6OES - chains A and J of the 10 polymer chains in the assembly; structure by electron microscopy, 3.06 A resolution.

Chain A:
Molecule: V(D)J recombination-activating protein 1
Source organism: Mus musculus
Notes: EC 3.1.-.-, 2.3.2.27
UniProt: P15919 (RAG1_MOUSE); residues 1-1040 here = UniProt positions 1-1040
Amino-acid sequence (1040 residues; numbered 1 to 1040; the number before each row is that of its first residue):
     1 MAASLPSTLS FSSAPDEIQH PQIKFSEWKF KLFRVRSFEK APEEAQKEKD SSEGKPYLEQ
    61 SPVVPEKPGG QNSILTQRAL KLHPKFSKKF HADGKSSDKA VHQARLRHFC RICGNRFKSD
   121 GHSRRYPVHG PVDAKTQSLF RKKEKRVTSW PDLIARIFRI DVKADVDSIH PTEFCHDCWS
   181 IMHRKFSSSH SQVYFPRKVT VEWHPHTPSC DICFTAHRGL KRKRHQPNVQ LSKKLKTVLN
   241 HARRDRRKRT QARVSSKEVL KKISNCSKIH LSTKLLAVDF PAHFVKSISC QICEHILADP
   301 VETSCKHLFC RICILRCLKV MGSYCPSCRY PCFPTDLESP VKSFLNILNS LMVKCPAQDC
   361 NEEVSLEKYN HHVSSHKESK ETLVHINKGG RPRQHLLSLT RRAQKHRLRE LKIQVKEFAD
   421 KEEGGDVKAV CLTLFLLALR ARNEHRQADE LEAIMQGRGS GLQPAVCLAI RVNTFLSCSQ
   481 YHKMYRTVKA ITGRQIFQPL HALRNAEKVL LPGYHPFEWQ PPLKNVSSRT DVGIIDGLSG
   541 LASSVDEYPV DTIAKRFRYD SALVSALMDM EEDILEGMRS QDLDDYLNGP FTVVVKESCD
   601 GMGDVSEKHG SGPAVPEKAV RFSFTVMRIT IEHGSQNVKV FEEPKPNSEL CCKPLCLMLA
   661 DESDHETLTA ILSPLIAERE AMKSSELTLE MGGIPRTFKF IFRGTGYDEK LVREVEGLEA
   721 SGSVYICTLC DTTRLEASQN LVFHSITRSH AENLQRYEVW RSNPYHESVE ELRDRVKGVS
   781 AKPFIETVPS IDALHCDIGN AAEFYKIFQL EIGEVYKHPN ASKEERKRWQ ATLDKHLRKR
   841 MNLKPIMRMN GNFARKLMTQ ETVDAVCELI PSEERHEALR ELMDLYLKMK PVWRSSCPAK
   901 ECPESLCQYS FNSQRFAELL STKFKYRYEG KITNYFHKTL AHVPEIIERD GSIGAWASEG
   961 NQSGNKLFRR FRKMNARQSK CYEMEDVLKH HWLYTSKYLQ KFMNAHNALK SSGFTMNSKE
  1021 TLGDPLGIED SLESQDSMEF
Disordered / not traced: 1-460, 1009-1040
Sequence notes: engineered mutation Gln962 (Glu in P15919)
UniProt features mapped onto this chain:
  - zinc finger: Cys290 to Arg329 (RING-type), Leu351 to Lys380 (RAG1-type)
  - DNA-binding region: Gly389 to Gln456 (NBD)
  - binding site (Zn(2+)): Cys266, His270, Cys290, Cys293, His295, Cys305, His307, Cys310, Cys313, Cys325, Cys328, Cys355, Cys360, His372, His376
  - binding site (a divalent metal cation): Asp600, Asp708
  - site: Trp893 (Essential for DNA hairpin formation, participates in base-stacking interactions near the cleavage site)
  - cross-link: Lys233 (Glycyl lysine isopeptide (Lys-Gly) (interchain with G-Cter in ubiquitin))
  - mutagenesis: Lys233 (K233M: Abolishes autoubiquitination), His307 (H307A: Displays lower E3 ligase activity and affects the joining step of V(D)J recombination), Cys325 (C325G: Loss of E3 ligase activity and affects the joining step of V(D)J recombination), Arg391 (R391A: Defects in converting nicked products to hairpins; R391L: Impairs DNA-binding and hairpin formation while maintaining some nicking activity), Arg393 (R393A: Impairs DNA-binding and hairpin formation while maintaining some nicking activity), Arg401 (R401A: Allows robust hairpin activity), Arg402 (R402A: Defects in converting nicked products to hairpins), Lys405 (K405A: Reduced hairpin activity), His406 (H406A: Allows robust hairpin activity), Arg407 (R407A: Impairs DNA-binding and reduces hairpin formation without affecting nicking activity), Asn443 (N443A: Impairs DNA-binding; when associated with A-445), His445 (H445A: Impairs DNA-binding; when associated with A-443), 22 further mutagenesis entries in UniProt
Metal / ion sites: Ca2+: Asp600, Gly601 (shared with 1 residue of chain F); Zn2+: Cys727, Cys730, His937, His942
From the paper describing this entry:
  - binding site for the 50-nt DNA strand: Met847, Arg848
  - mutagenesis - E962Q: abolished catalytic activity (disintegration reaction) (citing earlier work)
  - mutagenesis - R848A (2 fold): increased catalytic activity on disintegration
  - mutagenesis - R848A (3 fold): increased catalytic activity (strand-transfer reaction)
  - binding site for the 61-nt DNA strand: Met847

Chain J:
Molecule: 15-nt DNA strand
Sequence (15 nucleotides; row label = number of the first residue in the row):
     2 CCTGGATCTG GCCTG

How chain A and chain J interact:
Contacting residue pairs - 19 pairs, chain A then chain J:
  Asp708(A) with DG16(J), phosphate contact
  Glu709(A) with DT15(J), phosphate contact; DG16(J), hydrogen bond to the phosphate
  Lys710(A) with DG16(J), phosphate contact
  Ser721(A) with DC14(J), base contact; DT15(J), hydrogen bond to the sugar
  Gly722(A) with DC14(J), base contact
  Arg734(A) with DC14(J), sugar contact
  His795(A) with DG16(J), phosphate contact
  Lys823(A) with DG12(J), salt bridge to the phosphate
  Arg927(A) with DC14(J), salt bridge to the phosphate
  Lys931(A) with DC13(J), sugar contact
  Ile932(A) with DC14(J), phosphate contact
  Thr933(A) with DC14(J), sugar contact; DT15(J), phosphate contact
  Asn934(A) with DC14(J), hydrogen bond to the phosphate; DT15(J), hydrogen bond to the phosphate
  Tyr935(A) with DT15(J), hydrogen bond to the phosphate; DG16(J), hydrogen bond to the phosphate
Also at the interface, not in a pair above, chain A (17 interface residues in all): Glu662, Glu803, Lys806

In short:
17 residues of chain A and 5 residues of chain J are in contact; the contacts include 6 hydrogen bonds and 2
salt bridges. Among the polar pairs are Ser721(A)-DT15(J), Glu709(A)-DG16(J) and Asn934(A)-DC14(J). From the
paper: a binding site for the 50-nt DNA strand at Met847(A) and Arg848(A); E962Q of chain A abolishes
catalytic activity (disintegration reaction).
Chain A is V(D)J recombination-activating protein 1 (Mus musculus) and chain J is a 15-nt DNA strand; the
structure, Cryo-EM structure of mouse RAG1/2 STC complex (without NBD domain), was determined by electron
microscopy, deposited together with 6OET.
